Entry 7VJQ (X-ray diffraction, 2.79 A resolution); this record covers chains B and D of the 4 polymer chains in the assembly.

# Chain B
Protein: anti-CRISPR-associated protein Aca2
Source organism: Pectobacterium phage ZF40
UniProtKB: H9C180 (H9C180_9CAUD); numbering as in UniProt (aligned over 1-116)
Sequence (121 residues; row label = number of the first residue in the row; numbers below 1 keep their minus sign (Gly-4 is residue -4)):
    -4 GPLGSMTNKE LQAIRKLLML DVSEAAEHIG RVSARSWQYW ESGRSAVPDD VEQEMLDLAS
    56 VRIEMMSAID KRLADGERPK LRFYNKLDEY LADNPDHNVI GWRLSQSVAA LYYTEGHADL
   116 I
Unresolved in the structure: -4
Sequence notes: expression tag (-4 to 0)
Curated features (UniProtKB/Swiss-Prot):
  - binding site (DNA): Tyr34
  - binding site (Mg(2+)): His92
  - mutagenesis: Arg30 (R30A: Loss of regulation by Aca2 at both the transcription and traduction levels), Gln33 (Q33A: Loss of regulation by Aca2 at the transcription level), Tyr34 (Y34A: Loss of regulation by Aca2 at the transcription level), Arg39 (R39A: Loss of regulation by Aca2 at the transcription level), Asp45 (D45A: Specifically abrogates RNA-mediated translational repression; no effect on transcriptional (DNA-based) repression)
From the paper describing this entry:
  - binding site for the 27-nt DNA strand: Ser28, Arg30, Ser31, Tyr34, Trp35, Arg39
  - binding site for the 27-nt DNA strand (chain D): Ser18, Arg30, Gln33, Tyr34
  - mutagenesis - R30A, Y34A, R39A: abolished binding to the 27-nt DNA strand
  - mutagenesis - Q33A: decreased binding to the 27-nt DNA strand
  - mutagenesis - R30A, Y34A, R39A: abolished binding to IR1 DNA
  - mutagenesis - Q33A: decreased binding to IR1 DNA

# Chain D
Molecule: 27-nt DNA strand
Sequence (27 nucleotides; each row starts with the number of its first residue):
     1 ATATATGTTC GCAATCGCGA ACAAGCA

# How chain B and chain D interact
Pairs across the interface (8):
  Val17(B) - DG17(D)  phosphate contact
  Ser18(B) - DC16(D)  hydrogen bond to the phosphate
  Arg30(B) - DC18(D)  base contact
  Arg30(B) - DG19(D)  hydrogen bond to the base
  Arg30(B) - DA20(D)  base contact
  Gln33(B) - DG17(D)  hydrogen bond to the phosphate
  Gln33(B) - DC18(D)  base contact
  Tyr34(B) - DA20(D)  hydrogen bond to the base
Also at the interface, not in a pair above, chain B (7 interface residues in all): Asp16, Arg39
Also at the interface, not in a pair above, chain D (6 interface residues in all): DA21

# Summary
Chain B and chain D form an interface of 7 and 6 residues respectively, with 4 hydrogen bonds. Polar contacts
include Arg30(B)-DG19(D), Tyr34(B)-DA20(D) and Ser18(B)-DC16(D). The paper reports a binding site for the
27-nt DNA strand at Ser28(B), Arg30(B) and Ser31(B) among others; R30A, Y34A and R39A of chain B abolish
binding to the 27-nt DNA strand.
Chain B is anti-CRISPR-associated protein Aca2 (Pectobacterium phage ZF40) and chain D is a 27-nt DNA strand;
the structure, Pectobacterium phage ZF40 apo-aca2 complexed with 26bp DNA substrate, was determined by X-ray
diffraction (same publication as 7VJO, 7VJP, 7VJM and 7VJN).
